6PUL - chains A and G of the 4 polymer chains in the assembly; structure by X-ray diffraction, 1.84 A resolution.

# Chain A
Molecule: Major histocompatibility complex class I-related gene protein
Organism: Homo sapiens
UniProtKB: Q95460 (HMR1_HUMAN); residues 1-270 here correspond to UniProt positions 23-292 (UniProt number = residue number + 22)
Sequence (271 residues; numbered 0 to 270; the number before each row is that of its first residue; numbering starts at 0):
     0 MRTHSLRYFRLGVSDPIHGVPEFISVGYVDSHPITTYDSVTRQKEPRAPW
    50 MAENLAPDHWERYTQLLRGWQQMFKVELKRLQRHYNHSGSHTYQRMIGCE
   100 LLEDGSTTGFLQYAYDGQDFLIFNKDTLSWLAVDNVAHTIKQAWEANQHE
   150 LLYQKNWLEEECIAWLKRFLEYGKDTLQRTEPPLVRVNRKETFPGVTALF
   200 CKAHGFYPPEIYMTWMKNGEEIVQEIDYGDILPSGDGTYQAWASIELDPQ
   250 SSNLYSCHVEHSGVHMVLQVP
Unresolved in the structure: 190-195
Construct notes: initiating methionine (0); conflict Ser-261 (Cys283 in Q95460)
Curated features (UniProtKB/Swiss-Prot):
  - binding site (5-(2-oxoethylideneamino)-6-(D-ribitylamino)uracil): Arg-9, Ser-24, Lys-43, Arg-94, Tyr-152, Gln-153
  - binding site (5-(2-oxopropylideneamino)-6-(D-ribitylamino)uracil): Arg-9, Ser-24, Lys-43, Arg-94, Tyr-152, Gln-153
  - binding site (7-hydroxy-6-methyl-8-(1-D-ribityl)lumazine): Arg-9, Ser-24, Lys-43, Arg-94, Tyr-152, Gln-153
  - binding site (8-(9H-purin-6-yl)-2-oxa-8-azabicyclo[3.3.1]nona-3,6-diene-4,6-dicarbaldehyde): Arg-9, Lys-43, His-58, Arg-94
  - binding site (2-amino-4-oxopteridine-6-carbaldehyde): Lys-43
  - binding site (pyridoxal): Lys-43
  - glycosylation: Asn-85 (N-linked (GlcNAc...) asparagine)
Disulfides: Cys-98/Cys-161, Cys-200/Cys-256
Covalently attached groups: compound Q81 linked to Lys-43
Ligand contacts: Q81 (1,3-dideoxy-1-({2,6-dioxo-5-[(E)-(2-oxopropylidene)amino]-1,2,3,6-tetrahydropyrimidin-4-yl}amino)-D-erythro-pentitol): Tyr-7, Arg-9, Ser-24, His-58, Tyr-62, Leu-66, Trp-69, Arg-94, Ile-96, Tyr-152, Gln-153, Trp-156

# Chain G
Molecule: Human TCR beta chain
Organism: Homo sapiens
Sequence (246 residues; row label = number of the first residue in the row; numbering starts at 0):
     0 MNAGVTQTPKFQVLKTGQSMTLQCAQDMNHNSMYWYRQDPGMGLRLIYYS
    50 ASEGTTDKGEVPNGYNVSRLNKREFSLRLESAAPSQTSVYFCASSVWTGE
   100 GSGELFFGEGSRLTVLEDLKNVFPPEVAVFEPSEAEISHTQKATLVCLAT
   150 GFYPDHVELSWWVNGKEVHSGVCTDPQPLKEQPALNDSRYALSSRLRVSA
   200 TFWQNPRNHFRCQVQFYGLSENDEWTQDRAKPVTQIVSAEAWGRAD
Unresolved in the structure: 0, 245
Disulfides: Cys-23/Cys-91, Cys-146/Cys-211
Bound ions: Na+: Tyr-47, Pro-61, Tyr-64

# Chain A / chain G interface
Pairs across the interface (22; chain A residue first):
  Arg-41(A) with Gly-53(G)
  Arg-61(A) with Glu-59(G), salt bridge
  Gln-64(A) with Tyr-48(G); Ala-50(G); Thr-54(G), hydrogen bond; Thr-55(G); Asp-56(G)
  Leu-65(A) with Thr-97(G); Gly-98(G)
  Arg-67(A) with Ser-51(G); Thr-54(G), hydrogen bond
  Gly-68(A) with Ser-51(G)
  Trp-69(A) with Thr-97(G); Gly-98(G); Glu-99(G)
  Gln-71(A) with Ser-51(G)
  Met-72(A) with Trp-96(G), hydrophobic; Glu-99(G)
  His-148(A) with Ser-101(G)
  Glu-149(A) with Glu-99(G); Ser-101(G), hydrogen bond
  Tyr-152(A) with Gly-100(G)
Also at the interface, not in a pair above, chain A (15 interface residues in all): Glu-60, Val-75, Asn-146
Also at the interface, not in a pair above, chain G (16 interface residues in all): Asn-30, Gly-102

# Overview
15 residues of chain A and 16 residues of chain G are in contact; the contacts include 3 hydrogen bonds and 1
salt bridge. Polar pairs include Arg-61(A)/Glu-59(G), Gln-64(A)/Thr-54(G) and Arg-67(A)/Thr-54(G). Covalently
linked compound Q81: at Lys-43(A).
Chain A is Major histocompatibility complex class I-related gene protein and chain G is Human TCR beta chain,
both from Homo sapiens; the structure, Structure of human MAIT A-F7 TCR in complex with human MR1 3'D-5-OP-RU,
was determined by X-ray diffraction, deposited together with 6PUC, 6PUD, 6PUE, 6PUF, 6PUG, 6PUH and 4 further
entries.
